Entry 4RZH (X-ray diffraction, 2.20 A resolution); this record covers chains A and B.

# Chain A (and B)
Molecule: 3-oxoacyl-[acyl-carrier protein] reductase
Organism: Synechocystis sp. PCC 6803
Notes: chain B of this document is another copy of the same molecule, construct and numbering; everything in this record applies to it too
UniProtKB: M1M4P9 (M1M4P9_9SYNC); residues 1-247 here = UniProt positions 1-247
Sequence (247 residues; each row starts with the number of its first residue):
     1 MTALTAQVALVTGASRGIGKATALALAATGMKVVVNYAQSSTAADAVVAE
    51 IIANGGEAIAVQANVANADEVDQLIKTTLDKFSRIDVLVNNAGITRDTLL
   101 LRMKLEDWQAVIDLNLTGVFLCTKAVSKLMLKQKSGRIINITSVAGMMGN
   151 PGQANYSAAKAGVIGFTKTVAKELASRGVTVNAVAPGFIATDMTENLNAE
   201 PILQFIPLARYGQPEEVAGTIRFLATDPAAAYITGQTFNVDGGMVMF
Not modelled in the structure: 1-2, 191-200, 247
Reported in the primary citation:
  - catalytic residues: S143, Y156, K160
  - conformationally variable residues (order/disorder transition): A190 to E200
  - mutagenesis - A14G (4.2- fold), F188Y (3.36-fold): increased catalytic activity
  - mutagenesis - P151F (2.76-fold), P151V (5.67-fold): increased catalytic activity on acyl-CoA
  - mutagenesis - K160A: decreased catalytic activity
  - mutagenesis - F188Y/N198R, N198R (3.48-fold): increased catalytic activity on AcAcCoA
  - specificity-determining residues: P151 (proposed by the authors, not directly observed)

# Chain A / chain B interface
Residue-residue contacts (64; chain A residue first):
  K168(A) - M246(B)
  A175(A) - P207(B)
  A175(A) - L208(B)
  F188(A) - Y232(B)
  I206(A) - Y232(B)
  P207(A) - A175(B)
  L208(A) - A175(B)
  L208(A) - A231(B)
  L208(A) - Y232(B)  hydrophobic
  L208(A) - T234(B)
  R210(A) - A231(B)
  R210(A) - Y232(B)  hydrogen bond (backbone-side chain)
  Y211(A) - Y232(B)
  G212(A) - Y232(B)  hydrogen bond (backbone-side chain)
  E216(A) - A229(B)
  E216(A) - Y232(B)
  G219(A) - F223(B)
  G219(A) - A229(B)
  T220(A) - F223(B)
  T220(A) - A229(B)
  T220(A) - I233(B)
  R222(A) - F223(B)
  R222(A) - D227(B)  salt bridge
  F223(A) - G219(B)
  F223(A) - T220(B)
  F223(A) - R222(B)
  F223(A) - F223(B)  hydrophobic
  D227(A) - R222(B)  salt bridge
  A229(A) - E216(B)
  A229(A) - G219(B)
  A229(A) - T220(B)
  A231(A) - L208(B)
  A231(A) - R210(B)
  Y232(A) - F188(B)  hydrogen bond (side chain-backbone)
  Y232(A) - I206(B)
  Y232(A) - L208(B)  hydrophobic
  Y232(A) - R210(B)  hydrogen bond (side chain-backbone)
  Y232(A) - Y211(B)
  Y232(A) - G212(B)  hydrogen bond (side chain-backbone)
  Y232(A) - E216(B)
  Y232(A) - V240(B)
  Y232(A) - D241(B)
  Y232(A) - G242(B)  hydrogen bond (backbone-backbone)
  I233(A) - T220(B)
  I233(A) - N239(B)
  T234(A) - L208(B)
  T234(A) - G242(B)
  T234(A) - G243(B)
  G235(A) - M246(B)
  Q236(A) - N239(B)
  Q236(A) - D241(B)
  Q236(A) - V245(B)  hydrogen bond (side chain-backbone)
  F238(A) - F238(B)  hydrophobic
  N239(A) - I233(B)
  N239(A) - Q236(B)
  V240(A) - Y232(B)
  D241(A) - Y232(B)
  D241(A) - Q236(B)
  G242(A) - Y232(B)  hydrogen bond (backbone-backbone)
  G242(A) - T234(B)
  G243(A) - T234(B)
  V245(A) - Q236(B)  hydrogen bond (backbone-side chain)
  M246(A) - K168(B)
  M246(A) - G235(B)
Other interface residues (no listed pair), chain A (37 interface residues in all): K172, S176, G178, V179, I189, E215, P228
Other interface residues (no listed pair), chain B (37 interface residues in all): K172, S176, G178, T180, I189, E215, P228

# Overview
Chain A and chain B each contribute 37 residues to their interface, with 9 hydrogen bonds and 2 salt bridges.
Among the polar pairs are R222(A)-D227(B), R210(A)-Y232(B) and G212(A)-Y232(B). The paper reports catalytic
residues S143(A), Y156(A) and K160(A); A14G and F188Y of chain A increase catalytic activity; 7 substitutions
were tested in all.
Both chains are 3-oxoacyl-[acyl-carrier protein] reductase (Synechocystis sp. PCC 6803). Entry 4RZH (Crystal
structure of FabG from Synechocystis sp. PCC 6803) was determined by X-ray diffraction (same publication as
4RZI).
